PDB entry 6PBZ | X-ray diffraction, 2.48 A resolution | chains C and D of the 4 polymer chains in the assembly

== Chain C (and D) ==
Molecule: Guanosine-5'-triphosphate, 3'-diphosphate pyrophosphatase
Source organism: Escherichia coli (strain K12)
Notes: EC 3.6.1.40; chain D of this document is another copy of the same molecule, construct and numbering; everything in this record applies to it too
UniProtKB: P25552 (GPPA_ECOLI); numbering as in UniProt (aligned over 1-494)
Chain sequence (494 residues; numbered 1 to 494; the number before each row is that of its first residue):
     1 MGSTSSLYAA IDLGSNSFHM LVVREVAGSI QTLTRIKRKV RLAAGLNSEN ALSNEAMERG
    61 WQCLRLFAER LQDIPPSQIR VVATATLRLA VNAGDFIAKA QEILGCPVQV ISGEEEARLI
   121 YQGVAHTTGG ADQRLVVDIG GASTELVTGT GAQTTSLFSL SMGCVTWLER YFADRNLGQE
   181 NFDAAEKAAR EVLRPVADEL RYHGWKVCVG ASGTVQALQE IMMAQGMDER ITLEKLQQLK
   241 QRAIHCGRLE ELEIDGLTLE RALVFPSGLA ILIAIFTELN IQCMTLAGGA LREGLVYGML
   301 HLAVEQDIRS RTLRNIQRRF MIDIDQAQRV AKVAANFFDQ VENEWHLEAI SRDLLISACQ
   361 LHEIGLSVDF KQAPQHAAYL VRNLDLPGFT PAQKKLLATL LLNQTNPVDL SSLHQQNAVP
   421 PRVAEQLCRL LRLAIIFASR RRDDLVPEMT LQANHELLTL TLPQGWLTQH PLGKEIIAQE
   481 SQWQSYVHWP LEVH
Disordered / not traced: 1-5, 174-176, 249-257 (chain D: 1-5, 140-144, 170-176, 227-230, 248-261, 302-306)

== Chain C / chain D interface ==
Pairs across the interface (67; chain C residue first):
  Leu7(C) with Arg441(D)
  Val26(C) with Met321(D), hydrophobic
  Gln31(C) with Leu366(D)
  Thr32(C) with Phe370(D)
  Leu33(C) with Phe370(D); Arg441(D)
  Arg38(C) with Leu472(D); Glu475(D), salt bridge
  Arg65(C) with Pro471(D)
  Leu66(C) with Pro471(D); Leu472(D); Glu475(D)
  Glu69(C) with Arg440(D), hydrogen bond (backbone-side chain); His470(D); Pro471(D); Leu472(D), hydrogen bond (side chain-backbone); Gly473(D), hydrogen bond (side chain-backbone)
  Arg70(C) with Arg440(D), hydrogen bond (backbone-side chain); Leu472(D)
  Gln72(C) with Leu445(D)
  Asp73(C) with Arg442(D), salt bridge
  Arg319(C) with Arg319(D); Met321(D); Ser367(D), hydrogen bond (side chain-backbone)
  Phe320(C) with Ser367(D)
  Met321(C) with Val26(D), hydrophobic; Arg319(D)
  Asp323(C) with Arg24(D)
  Leu366(C) with Gln31(D), hydrogen bond (backbone-side chain)
  Ser367(C) with Arg319(D), hydrogen bond (backbone-side chain); Phe320(D); Leu384(D)
  Val368(C) with Leu380(D), hydrophobic; Asn383(D); Leu384(D)
  Asp369(C) with Asn383(D); Asp385(D)
  Phe370(C) with Thr32(D); Leu33(D); Arg35(D)
  His376(C) with Tyr379(D), hydrogen bond; Asn383(D)
  Tyr379(C) with Gln375(D); His376(D), hydrogen bond; Tyr379(D), hydrophobic
  Leu380(C) with Val368(D), hydrophobic
  Asn383(C) with Val368(D); Asp369(D); His376(D)
  Leu384(C) with Val368(D)
  Asp385(C) with Asp369(D)
  Arg440(C) with Glu69(D); Arg70(D)
  Arg441(C) with Leu33(D); Asp73(D)
  Arg442(C) with Asp73(D), salt bridge
  Leu445(C) with Gln72(D)
  His470(C) with Glu69(D), salt bridge
  Pro471(C) with Gln62(D); Leu66(D); Glu69(D)
  Leu472(C) with Leu66(D); Glu69(D), hydrogen bond (backbone-side chain); Arg70(D)
  Gly473(C) with Glu69(D), hydrogen bond (backbone-side chain)
  Glu475(C) with Arg38(D), salt bridge; Leu66(D)
Also at the interface, not in a pair above, chain C (41 interface residues in all): Arg24, Ala27, Arg35, Leu71, Gln375
Also at the interface, not in a pair above, chain D (42 interface residues in all): Thr34, Arg65, Asp323, Glu363, Gln372

== Summary ==
41 residues of chain C face 42 of chain D across their interface, with 11 hydrogen bonds and 5 salt bridges.
Polar contacts include Arg38(C)-Glu475(D), Asp73(C)-Arg442(D) and His470(C)-Glu69(D).
Chain C and chain D are both Guanosine-5'-triphosphate, 3'-diphosphate pyrophosphatase (Escherichia coli
(strain K12)); the structure, Crystal structure of Escherichia coli GppA, was determined by X-ray diffraction
(same publication as 6PC0, 6PC1 and 6PC3).
